PDB entry 8VAK | electron microscopy, 3.30 A resolution | chains C and G of the 7 polymer chains in the assembly

== Chain C ==
Molecule: Polyribonucleotide nucleotidyltransferase
Source organism: Escherichia coli
UniProt: C4ZSQ5 (PNP_ECOBW); residue numbers follow UniProt; this construct covers 1-711
Sequence (711 residues; each row starts with the number of its first residue):
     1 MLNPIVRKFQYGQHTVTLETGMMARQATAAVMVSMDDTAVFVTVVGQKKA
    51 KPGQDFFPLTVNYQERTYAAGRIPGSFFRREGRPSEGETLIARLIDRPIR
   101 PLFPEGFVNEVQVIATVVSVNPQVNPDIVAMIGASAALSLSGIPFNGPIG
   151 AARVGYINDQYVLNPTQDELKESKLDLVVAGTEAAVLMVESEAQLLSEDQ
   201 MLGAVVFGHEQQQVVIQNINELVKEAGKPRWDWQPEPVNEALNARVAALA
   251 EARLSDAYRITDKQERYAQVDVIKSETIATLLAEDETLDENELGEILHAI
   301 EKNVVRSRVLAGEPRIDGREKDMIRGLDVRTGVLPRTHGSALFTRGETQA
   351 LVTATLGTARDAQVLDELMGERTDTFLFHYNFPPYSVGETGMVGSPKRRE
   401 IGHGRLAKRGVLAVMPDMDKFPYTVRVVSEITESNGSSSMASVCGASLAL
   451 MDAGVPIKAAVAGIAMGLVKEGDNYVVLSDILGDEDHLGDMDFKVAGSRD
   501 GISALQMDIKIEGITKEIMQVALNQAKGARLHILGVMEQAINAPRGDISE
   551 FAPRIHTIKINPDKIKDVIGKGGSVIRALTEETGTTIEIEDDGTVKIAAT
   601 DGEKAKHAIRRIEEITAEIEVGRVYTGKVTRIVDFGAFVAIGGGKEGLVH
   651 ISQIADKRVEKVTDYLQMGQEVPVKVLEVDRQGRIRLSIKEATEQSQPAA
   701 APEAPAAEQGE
Disordered / not traced: 696-711
Curated features (UniProtKB/Swiss-Prot):
  - binding site (Mg(2+)): Asp486, Asp492

== Chain G ==
Molecule: 9-nt RNA strand
Sequence (9 nucleotides; each row starts with the number of its first residue):
     6 AAAAAAAAA

== Chain C / chain G interface ==
Pairs across the interface (14; chain C residue first):
  Gly75(C) - A12(G)  base contact
  Ser76(C) - A12(G)  base contact
  Phe77(C) - A13(G)  stacking on the base
  Arg360(C) - A10(G)  base contact
  Lys566(C) - A8(G)  sugar contact
  Lys566(C) - A9(G)  phosphate contact
  Ile569(C) - A9(G)  sugar contact
  Ile569(C) - A10(G)  phosphate contact
  Gly572(C) - A10(G)  phosphate contact
  Gly573(C) - A10(G)  hydrogen bond to the phosphate
  Ile576(C) - A9(G)  phosphate contact
  Ile576(C) - A10(G)  base contact
  Arg577(C) - A10(G)  salt bridge to the phosphate
  Ile589(C) - A9(G)  sugar contact
Other interface residues (no listed pair), chain C (12 interface residues in all): Gly570
Other interface residues (no listed pair), chain G (6 interface residues in all): A11

== In short ==
Chain C and chain G form an interface of 12 and 6 residues respectively, with 1 hydrogen bond, 1 salt bridge
and 1 aromatic stacking contact. Polar pairs include Gly573(C)-A10(G) and Arg577(C)-A10(G). Curated annotation
(UniProt) lists Mg2+-binding residues Asp486(C) and Asp492(C) on chain C.
Chain C is Polyribonucleotide nucleotidyltransferase (Escherichia coli) and chain G is a 9-nt RNA strand; the
structure, E.coli PNPase in complex with double 8-oxoG RNA, was determined by electron microscopy together
with 8VAH from the same study.
